Entry 7ZRZ (electron microscopy, 3.09 A resolution); this record covers chains BP4 and ZN1 of the 5 polymer chains in the assembly.

Chain BP4:
Protein: tRNA-splicing endonuclease subunit Sen2
Organism: Homo sapiens
Notes: EC 4.6.1.16
UniProtKB: Q8NCE0 (SEN2_HUMAN); the construct has insertions or renumbered stretches relative to UniProt, so the offset changes along the chain: 206-286 = UniProt 1-81; 292-465 = UniProt 292-465
Chain sequence (260 residues; row label = number of the first residue in the row):
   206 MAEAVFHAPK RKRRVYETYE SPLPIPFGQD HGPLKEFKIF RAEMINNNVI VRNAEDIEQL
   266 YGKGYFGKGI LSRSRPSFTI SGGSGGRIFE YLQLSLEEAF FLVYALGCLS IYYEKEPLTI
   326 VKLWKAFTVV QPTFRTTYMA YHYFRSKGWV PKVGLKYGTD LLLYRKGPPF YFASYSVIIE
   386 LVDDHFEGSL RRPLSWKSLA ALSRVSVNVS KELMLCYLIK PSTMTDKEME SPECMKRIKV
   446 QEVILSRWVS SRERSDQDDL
Unresolved in the structure: 206-336, 424-444, 462-465
Sequence notes: linker (287-291); conflict Phe377 (His in Q8NCE0)
Reported in the primary citation:
  - binding site for pre-tRNA Arg TCT 3-2 (chain ZN1): Arg409, Asn413, Arg452

Chain ZN1:
Molecule: pre-tRNA Arg TCT 3-2
Sequence (89 nucleotides; row label = number of the first residue in the row):
     1 GGCUCUGUGG CGCAAUGGAU AGCGCAUUGG ACUUCUAGAU AGUUAGAGAA AUUCAAAGGU
    61 UGUGGGUUCG AGUCCCACCA GAGUCGCCA
Unresolved in the structure: 37-44, 86-89

Interface between chain BP4 and chain ZN1:
Residue-residue contacts - 13 pairs, chain BP4 then chain ZN1:
  Tyr376(BP4) - G46(ZN1)  sugar contact
  Arg409(BP4) - A49(ZN1)  hydrogen bond to the sugar
  Arg409(BP4) - U52(ZN1)  salt bridge to the phosphate
  Val412(BP4) - A47(ZN1)  sugar contact
  Asn413(BP4) - G46(ZN1)  hydrogen bond to the base
  Asn413(BP4) - A47(ZN1)  sugar contact
  Arg452(BP4) - A49(ZN1)  base contact
  Ser456(BP4) - C25(ZN1)  hydrogen bond to the sugar
  Ser456(BP4) - A26(ZN1)  phosphate contact
  Arg459(BP4) - C11(ZN1)  hydrogen bond to the base
  Arg459(BP4) - G12(ZN1)  sugar contact
  Arg459(BP4) - G24(ZN1)  base contact
  Arg459(BP4) - C25(ZN1)  base contact
Also at the interface, not in a pair above, chain BP4 (9 interface residues in all): Arg457, Ser460
Also at the interface, not in a pair above, chain ZN1 (11 interface residues in all): G10, G48

In short:
Chain BP4 and chain ZN1 form an interface of 9 and 11 residues respectively; the contacts include 4 hydrogen
bonds and 1 salt bridge. Polar pairs include Asn413(BP4)-G46(ZN1), Arg459(BP4)-C11(ZN1) and
Arg409(BP4)-A49(ZN1). The paper reports a binding site for pre-tRNA Arg TCT 3-2 (chain ZN1) at Arg409(BP4),
Asn413(BP4) and Arg452(BP4).
Chain BP4 is tRNA-splicing endonuclease subunit Sen2 (Homo sapiens) and chain ZN1 is pre-tRNA Arg TCT 3-2; the
structure, Structure of the human tRNA splicing endonuclease defines substrate recognition, was determined by
electron microscopy.
